PDB entry 7F0R | electron microscopy, 5.80 A resolution (low resolution: residue-level contacts below are approximate; hydrogen-bond / salt-bridge calls are withheld) | chains C and D of the 9 polymer chains in the assembly

Chain C:
Protein: DNA-directed RNA polymerase subunit beta
Organism: Pseudomonas aeruginosa (strain ATCC 15692 / DSM 22644 / CIP 104116 / JCM 14847 / LMG 12228 / 1C / PRS 101 / PAO1)
Notes: EC 2.7.7.6
UniProtKB: Q51561 (RPOB_PSEAE); numbering as in UniProt (aligned over 1-1357)
Sequence (1359 residues; numbered -1 to 1357; the number before each row is that of its first residue; numbers below 1 keep their minus sign (Met-1 is residue -1)):
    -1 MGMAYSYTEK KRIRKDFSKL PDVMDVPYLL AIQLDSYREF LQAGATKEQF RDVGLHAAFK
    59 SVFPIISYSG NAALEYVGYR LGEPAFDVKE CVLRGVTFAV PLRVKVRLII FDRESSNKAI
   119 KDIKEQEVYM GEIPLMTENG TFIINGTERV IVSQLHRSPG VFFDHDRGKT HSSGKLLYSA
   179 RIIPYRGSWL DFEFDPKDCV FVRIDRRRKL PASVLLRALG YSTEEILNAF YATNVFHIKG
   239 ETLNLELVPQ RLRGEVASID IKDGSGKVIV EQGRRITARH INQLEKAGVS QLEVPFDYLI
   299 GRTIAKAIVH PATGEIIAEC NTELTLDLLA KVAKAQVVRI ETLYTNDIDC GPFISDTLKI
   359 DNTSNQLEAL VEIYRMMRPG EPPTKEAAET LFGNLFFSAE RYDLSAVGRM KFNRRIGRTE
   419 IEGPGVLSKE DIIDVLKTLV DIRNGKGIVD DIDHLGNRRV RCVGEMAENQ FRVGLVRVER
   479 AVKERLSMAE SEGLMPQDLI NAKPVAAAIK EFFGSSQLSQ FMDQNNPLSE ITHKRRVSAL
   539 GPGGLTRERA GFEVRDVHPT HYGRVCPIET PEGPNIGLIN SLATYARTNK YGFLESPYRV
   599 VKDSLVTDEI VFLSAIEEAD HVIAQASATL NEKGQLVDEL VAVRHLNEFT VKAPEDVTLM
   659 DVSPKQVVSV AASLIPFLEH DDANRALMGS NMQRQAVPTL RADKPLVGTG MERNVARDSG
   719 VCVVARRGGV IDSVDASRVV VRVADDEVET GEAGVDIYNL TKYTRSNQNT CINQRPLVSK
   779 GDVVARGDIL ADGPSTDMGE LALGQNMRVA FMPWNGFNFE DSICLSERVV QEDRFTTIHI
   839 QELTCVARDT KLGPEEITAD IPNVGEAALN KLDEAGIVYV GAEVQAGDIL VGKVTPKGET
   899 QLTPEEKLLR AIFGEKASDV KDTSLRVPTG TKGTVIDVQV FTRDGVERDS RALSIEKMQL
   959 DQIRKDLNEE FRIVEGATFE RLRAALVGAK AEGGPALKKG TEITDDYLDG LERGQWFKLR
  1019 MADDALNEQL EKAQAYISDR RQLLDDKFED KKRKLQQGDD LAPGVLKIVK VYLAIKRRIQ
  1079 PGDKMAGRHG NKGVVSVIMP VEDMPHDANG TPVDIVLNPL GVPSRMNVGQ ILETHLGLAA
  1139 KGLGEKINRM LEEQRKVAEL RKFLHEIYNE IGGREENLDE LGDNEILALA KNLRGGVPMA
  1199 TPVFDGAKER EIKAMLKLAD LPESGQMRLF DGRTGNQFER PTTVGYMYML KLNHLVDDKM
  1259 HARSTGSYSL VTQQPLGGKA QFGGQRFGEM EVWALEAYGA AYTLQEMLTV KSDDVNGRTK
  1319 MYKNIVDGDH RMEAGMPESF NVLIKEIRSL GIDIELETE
Unresolved in the structure: -1 to 2, 990-1019, 1357
Sequence notes: initiating methionine (-1); expression tag (0)

Chain D:
Protein: DNA-directed RNA polymerase subunit beta'
Organism: Pseudomonas aeruginosa (strain ATCC 15692 / DSM 22644 / CIP 104116 / JCM 14847 / LMG 12228 / 1C / PRS 101 / PAO1)
Notes: EC 2.7.7.6
UniProtKB: Q9HWC9 (RPOC_PSEAE); residues 2-1399 here = UniProt positions 2-1399
Sequence (1412 residues; row label = number of the first residue in the row; numbering starts at 0):
     0 MLKDLLNLLK NQGQIEEFDA IRIGLASPEM IRSWSFGEVK KPETINYRTF KPERDGLFCA
    60 KIFGPVKDYE CLCGKYKRLK HRGVICEKCG VEVALAKVRR ERMGHIELAS PVAHIWFLKS
   120 LPSRIGLLLD MTLRDIERVL YFESYVVIDP GMTTLEKGQL LNDEQYFEAL EEFGDDFDAR
   180 MGAEAVHELL NAIDLEHEIG RLREEIPQTN SETKIKKLSK RLKLMEAFQG SGNKPEWMVL
   240 TVLPVLPPDL RPLVPLDGGR FATSDLNDLY RRVINRNNRL KRLLDLAAPD IIVRNEKRML
   300 QEAVDALLDN GRRGRAITGS NKRPLKSLAD MIKGKQGRFR QNLLGKRVDY SGRSVITVGP
   360 TLRLHQCGLP KKMALELFKP FIFGKLEGRG MATTIKAAKK MVERELPEVW DVLAEVIREH
   420 PVLLNRAPTL HRLGIQAFEP VLIEGKAIQL HPLVCAAYNA DFDGDQMAVH VPLTLEAQLE
   480 ARALMMSTNN ILSPANGEPI IVPSQDVVMG LYYMTREAIN AKGEGMAFAD LQEVDRAYRS
   540 GQASLHARVK VRINEKIKGE DGQLTANTRI VDTTVGRALL FQVVPAGLPF DVVNQSMKKK
   600 AISKLINHCY RVVGLKDTVI FADQLMYTGF AYSTISGVSI GVNDFVIPDE KARIINAATD
   660 EVKEIESQYA SGLVTQGEKY NKVIDLWSKA NDEVSKAMMA NLSKEKVVDR EGKEVDQESF
   720 NSMYMMADSG ARGSAAQIRQ LAGMRGLMAK PDGSIIETPI TANFREGLNV LQYFISTHGA
   780 RKGLADTALK TANSGYLTRR LVDVAQDLVV TEIDCGTEHG LLMSPHIEGG DVVEPLGERV
   840 LGRVIARDVF KPGSDEVIVP AGTLIDEKWV DFLEVMSVDE VVVRSPITCE TRHGICAMCY
   900 GRDLARGHRV NIGEAVGVIA AQSIGEPGTQ LTMRTFHIGG AASRTSAADN VQVKNGGTIR
   960 LHNLKHVVRA DGALVAVSRS GELAVADDFG RERERYKLPY GAVISVKEGD KVDPGAIVAK
  1020 WDPHTHPIVT EVDGTVAFVG MEEGITVKRQ TDELTGLTNI EVMDPKDRPA AGKDIRPAVK
  1080 LIDAAGKDLL LPGTDVPAQY FLPANALVNL TDGAKVSIGD VVARIPQETS KTRDITGGLP
  1140 RVADLFEARR PKEPSILAEI SGTISFGKET KGKRRLVITP NDGSDPYEEL IPKWRHLNVF
  1200 EGEQVNRGEV ISDGPSNPHD ILRLLGVSSL AKYIVNEIQD VYRLQGVKIN DKHIETILRQ
  1260 MLRKVEVSES GDSSFIKGDQ VELTQVLEEN EQLGTEDKFP AKYERVLLGI TKASLSTESF
  1320 ISAASFQETT RVLTEAAVTG KRDFLRGLKE NVVVGRLIPA GTGLAYHSER KRQRDLGKPQ
  1380 RVSASEAEAA LTEALNSSGN GSGSWSHPQF EK
Unresolved in the structure: 0-15, 932-945, 1127-1134, 1377-1411
Sequence notes: initiating methionine (0); expression tag (1, 1400-1411)
Swiss-Prot annotation at these positions:
  - binding site (Zn(2+)): Cys70, Cys72, Cys85, Cys88, Cys814, Cys888, Cys895, Cys898
  - binding site (Mg(2+)): Asp460, Asp462, Asp464
Bound ions: Zn2+ site 1: Cys70, Cys72, Cys85; Mg2+ near Asp464 (its only coordinating residue here); Zn2+ site 2 near Cys898 (its only coordinating residue here)

Interface between chain C and chain D:
Pairs across the interface - 313 pairs, chain C then chain D:
  Lys167(C) - Lys1151(D)
  Gly549(C) - Leu788(D)
  Phe550(C) - Leu788(D)
  Arg553(C) - Ala787(D)
  Arg553(C) - Leu788(D)
  Asp554(C) - Pro750(D)
  Val555(C) - His777(D)
  Val555(C) - Arg780(D)
  His556(C) - His777(D)
  Pro557(C) - Phe773(D)
  Pro557(C) - His777(D)
  His559(C) - Phe773(D)
  Tyr560(C) - Val769(D)
  Tyr560(C) - Leu770(D)
  Tyr560(C) - Phe773(D)
  Pro565(C) - Arg780(D)
  Ile566(C) - Thr776(D)
  Ile574(C) - Leu783(D)
  Ile574(C) - Ala787(D)
  Gly575(C) - Arg780(D)
  Gln623(C) - Val769(D)
  Gln623(C) - Leu770(D)
  Ala640(C) - Leu770(D)
  Glu646(C) - Ile755(D)
  Phe647(C) - Ile755(D)
  Phe647(C) - Glu756(D)
  Phe647(C) - Thr757(D)
  Phe647(C) - Leu770(D)
  Phe647(C) - Phe773(D)
  Phe647(C) - Ile774(D)
  Thr648(C) - Glu756(D)
  Thr648(C) - Thr757(D)
  Val649(C) - Glu665(D)
  Pro662(C) - Val769(D)
  Leu676(C) - Tyr772(D)
  Glu677(C) - Phe763(D)
  Glu677(C) - Gly766(D)
  Glu677(C) - Leu767(D)
  His678(C) - Phe763(D)
  His678(C) - Arg764(D)
  His678(C) - Glu765(D)
  His678(C) - Gly766(D)
  Asp679(C) - Phe763(D)
  Asp679(C) - Tyr772(D)
  Asp680(C) - Phe763(D)
  Asp680(C) - Tyr772(D)
  Ala681(C) - Tyr772(D)
  Ala681(C) - Thr776(D)
  Ala681(C) - Ala779(D)
  Asn682(C) - Ala779(D)
  Asn682(C) - Leu783(D)
  Leu685(C) - Leu783(D)
  Phe809(C) - Val637(D)
  Phe809(C) - Ser638(D)
  Met810(C) - Ser635(D)
  Met810(C) - Gly636(D)
  Met810(C) - Val637(D)
  Pro811(C) - Asp505(D)
  Pro811(C) - Met508(D)
  Pro811(C) - Ser632(D)
  Pro811(C) - Thr633(D)
  Trp812(C) - Thr633(D)
  Asn813(C) - Pro359(D)
  Asn813(C) - Phe629(D)
  Asn813(C) - Ala630(D)
  Asn813(C) - Thr633(D)
  Gly814(C) - Pro359(D)
  Gly814(C) - Asp505(D)
  Gly814(C) - Phe629(D)
  Phe815(C) - Val357(D)
  Phe815(C) - Pro359(D)
  Phe817(C) - Pro451(D)
  Phe817(C) - Leu452(D)
  Phe817(C) - Cys454(D)
  Phe817(C) - Ser503(D)
  Phe817(C) - Gln504(D)
  Phe817(C) - Asp505(D)
  Phe817(C) - Phe629(D)
  Glu818(C) - Gln504(D)
  Asp819(C) - Asp460(D)
  Asp819(C) - Phe461(D)
  Asp819(C) - Asp462(D)
  Ser820(C) - Val357(D)
  Ser820(C) - Phe461(D)
  Arg846(C) - Asp256(D)
  Arg846(C) - Gly257(D)
  Lys849(C) - Phe49(D)
  Lys849(C) - Gly258(D)
  Gly928(C) - Lys445(D)
  Gly1062(C) - Gly257(D)
  Gln1078(C) - Lys445(D)
  Gln1078(C) - Ala446(D)
  Pro1079(C) - Ala446(D)
  Gly1080(C) - Val354(D)
  Gly1080(C) - Ala446(D)
  Lys1082(C) - Asp462(D)
  Lys1082(C) - Gly463(D)
  Lys1090(C) - Phe461(D)
  Lys1090(C) - Asp462(D)
  Gly1091(C) - Phe461(D)
  Val1092(C) - Ile355(D)
  Val1092(C) - Thr356(D)
  Val1092(C) - Phe461(D)
  Val1092(C) - Gly463(D)
  Val1093(C) - Thr356(D)
  Ser1094(C) - Thr356(D)
  Ser1094(C) - Val357(D)
  Val1095(C) - Gln448(D)
  Asn1116(C) - Gln504(D)
  Pro1117(C) - Met725(D)
  Leu1118(C) - Gln504(D)
  Leu1118(C) - Arg731(D)
  Val1120(C) - Ile639(D)
  Val1120(C) - Phe644(D)
  Val1120(C) - Leu740(D)
  Pro1121(C) - Met725(D)
  Pro1121(C) - Gln736(D)
  Ser1122(C) - Arg731(D)
  Ser1122(C) - Gln736(D)
  Met1124(C) - Gln739(D)
  Met1124(C) - Phe763(D)
  Val1126(C) - Phe644(D)
  Val1126(C) - Leu740(D)
  Val1126(C) - Phe763(D)
  Ile1129(C) - Ile639(D)
  Ile1129(C) - Gly640(D)
  Ile1129(C) - Phe644(D)
  His1133(C) - Val641(D)
  Phe1202(C) - Leu767(D)
  Phe1202(C) - Asn768(D)
  Phe1202(C) - Val769(D)
  Phe1202(C) - Tyr772(D)
  Lys1206(C) - Glu765(D)
  Glu1207(C) - Val641(D)
  Glu1207(C) - Arg764(D)
  Lys1211(C) - Val641(D)
  Ser1222(C) - Val641(D)
  Ser1222(C) - Asn642(D)
  Gln1224(C) - Asn642(D)
  Asp1229(C) - Ile634(D)
  Thr1232(C) - Ile634(D)
  Asn1234(C) - Tyr537(D)
  Asn1234(C) - Arg538(D)
  Phe1236(C) - Ile634(D)
  Glu1237(C) - Tyr512(D)
  Glu1237(C) - Lys521(D)
  Glu1237(C) - Ser543(D)
  Arg1238(C) - Tyr512(D)
  Arg1238(C) - Gly636(D)
  Arg1238(C) - Val637(D)
  Arg1238(C) - Phe719(D)
  Arg1238(C) - Asn720(D)
  Arg1238(C) - Ser721(D)
  Pro1239(C) - Gly636(D)
  Thr1240(C) - Gly636(D)
  Thr1241(C) - Ser638(D)
  His1252(C) - Gly463(D)
  Val1254(C) - Val354(D)
  Val1254(C) - Lys445(D)
  Asp1255(C) - Lys445(D)
  Lys1257(C) - Arg352(D)
  Lys1257(C) - Gln465(D)
  Met1258(C) - Arg352(D)
  Met1258(C) - Ser353(D)
  Met1258(C) - Lys445(D)
  His1259(C) - Ser350(D)
  His1259(C) - Gly351(D)
  His1259(C) - Arg352(D)
  Ala1260(C) - Glu375(D)
  Arg1261(C) - Asp348(D)
  Arg1261(C) - Tyr349(D)
  Arg1261(C) - Ser350(D)
  Arg1261(C) - Glu375(D)
  Ser1262(C) - Asp348(D)
  Ser1262(C) - Tyr349(D)
  Ser1262(C) - Glu375(D)
  Ser1262(C) - Lys378(D)
  Thr1263(C) - Asp348(D)
  Thr1263(C) - Tyr349(D)
  Gly1264(C) - Asp348(D)
  Ser1267(C) - Arg99(D)
  Leu1268(C) - Arg99(D)
  Leu1268(C) - Asp248(D)
  Leu1268(C) - Leu249(D)
  Leu1268(C) - Pro251(D)
  Val1269(C) - Leu249(D)
  Thr1270(C) - Arg99(D)
  Gln1271(C) - Arg99(D)
  Gln1272(C) - Gly344(D)
  Gln1272(C) - Lys345(D)
  Pro1273(C) - Arg346(D)
  Pro1273(C) - Asp348(D)
  Leu1274(C) - Arg346(D)
  Gly1275(C) - Arg346(D)
  Gly1282(C) - Val347(D)
  Gln1283(C) - Lys345(D)
  Gln1283(C) - Arg346(D)
  Gln1283(C) - Val347(D)
  Gln1283(C) - Ser350(D)
  Gln1283(C) - Ala467(D)
  Gln1283(C) - His469(D)
  Arg1284(C) - Leu343(D)
  Arg1284(C) - Lys345(D)
  Phe1285(C) - Lys345(D)
  Phe1285(C) - Val347(D)
  Phe1285(C) - His469(D)
  Glu1287(C) - Leu342(D)
  Met1288(C) - Thr428(D)
  Met1288(C) - Arg798(D)
  Glu1289(C) - Asn424(D)
  Glu1289(C) - Thr428(D)
  Trp1291(C) - Val801(D)
  Trp1291(C) - Gln805(D)
  Trp1291(C) - Val917(D)
  Ala1292(C) - His430(D)
  Ala1292(C) - Arg431(D)
  Ala1292(C) - Met484(D)
  Glu1294(C) - Ala914(D)
  Glu1294(C) - Val917(D)
  Glu1294(C) - Leu1347(D)
  Ala1295(C) - Arg431(D)
  Ala1295(C) - Ala914(D)
  Ala1295(C) - Val917(D)
  Ala1295(C) - Ile918(D)
  Tyr1296(C) - Leu483(D)
  Gly1297(C) - Gly912(D)
  Gly1297(C) - Glu913(D)
  Gly1297(C) - Gly1360(D)
  Ala1298(C) - Leu483(D)
  Ala1298(C) - Ala1359(D)
  Ala1298(C) - Gly1360(D)
  Ala1298(C) - Thr1361(D)
  Ala1299(C) - Ile1357(D)
  Ala1299(C) - Ala1359(D)
  Ala1299(C) - Gly1360(D)
  Ala1299(C) - Thr1361(D)
  Ala1299(C) - Gly1362(D)
  Tyr1300(C) - Glu475(D)
  Tyr1300(C) - Glu479(D)
  Tyr1300(C) - Leu1356(D)
  Tyr1300(C) - Thr1361(D)
  Thr1301(C) - Glu479(D)
  Leu1302(C) - Ile1357(D)
  Gln1303(C) - Gly1354(D)
  Gln1303(C) - Arg1355(D)
  Gln1303(C) - Leu1356(D)
  Glu1304(C) - Thr473(D)
  Leu1306(C) - Val1351(D)
  Leu1306(C) - Gly1354(D)
  Thr1307(C) - Gly1354(D)
  Lys1309(C) - Val347(D)
  Lys1309(C) - Asp348(D)
  Lys1309(C) - Tyr349(D)
  Lys1309(C) - Val470(D)
  Lys1309(C) - Pro471(D)
  Asp1311(C) - Lys345(D)
  Val1313(C) - Lys96(D)
  Met1319(C) - Leu472(D)
  Tyr1320(C) - Ile394(D)
  Ile1323(C) - Leu472(D)
  Val1324(C) - Glu386(D)
  His1328(C) - Thr473(D)
  Met1330(C) - Thr473(D)
  Ala1332(C) - Tyr1365(D)
  Met1334(C) - Phe17(D)
  Pro1335(C) - Phe17(D)
  Pro1335(C) - Val1353(D)
  Glu1336(C) - Arg99(D)
  Ser1337(C) - Val1352(D)
  Ser1337(C) - Val1353(D)
  Phe1338(C) - Ile20(D)
  Phe1338(C) - Val1353(D)
  Asn1339(C) - Arg99(D)
  Asn1339(C) - Glu100(D)
  Leu1341(C) - Ile1320(D)
  Lys1343(C) - Arg98(D)
  Lys1343(C) - Arg99(D)
  Lys1343(C) - Glu100(D)
  Lys1343(C) - Arg101(D)
  Lys1343(C) - Met102(D)
  Lys1343(C) - Pro246(D)
  Glu1344(C) - Met330(D)
  Glu1344(C) - Ile331(D)
  Ile1345(C) - Leu1332(D)
  Arg1346(C) - Trp33(D)
  Arg1346(C) - Pro243(D)
  Ser1347(C) - Met102(D)
  Ser1347(C) - Pro243(D)
  Ser1347(C) - Tyr269(D)
  Leu1348(C) - Trp115(D)
  Gly1349(C) - Ala25(D)
  Gly1349(C) - Ile30(D)
  Ile1350(C) - Ile22(D)
  Ile1350(C) - Gly23(D)
  Ile1350(C) - Ala25(D)
  Ile1350(C) - Trp33(D)
  Ile1350(C) - Ala1336(D)
  Asp1351(C) - Arg21(D)
  Asp1351(C) - Ile22(D)
  Asp1351(C) - Gly23(D)
  Asp1351(C) - Leu24(D)
  Asp1351(C) - Ala25(D)
  Asp1351(C) - Met29(D)
  Asp1351(C) - Trp33(D)
  Ile1352(C) - Arg21(D)
  Ile1352(C) - Ile22(D)
  Glu1353(C) - Ala19(D)
  Glu1353(C) - Arg21(D)
  Leu1354(C) - Asp18(D)
  Glu1355(C) - Asp18(D)
  Glu1355(C) - Ala19(D)
  Glu1355(C) - Arg1341(D)
  Thr1356(C) - Asp18(D)
Other interface residues (no listed pair), chain C (172 interface residues in all): Ser170, Val563, Gly571, Asn578, Val641, Asp659, Val665, Ala684, Val844, Asp847, Glu897, Gln899, Leu1130, Tyr1266, Val1290, Met1305, Val1308, Ser1310, Gly1333, Val1340
Other interface residues (no listed pair), chain D (183 interface residues in all): Glu16, Lys66, Glu69, Lys76, His113, Leu242, Arg250, Leu327, Met372, Leu376, Pro379, Phe382, Ala426, Ile434, Gly444, Ala476, Ala482, Gly540, Ala542, Gly732, Asn762, Lys781, Ala784, Asp785, Asp802, Arg1373

In short:
Chain C and chain D form an interface of 172 and 183 residues respectively. Cys70(D), Cys72(D) and Cys85(D)
form the Zn2+ site 1. From UniProt: 8 Zn2+-binding residues and 3 Mg2+-binding residues on chain D.
Chain C is DNA-directed RNA polymerase subunit beta and chain D is DNA-directed RNA polymerase subunit beta',
both from Pseudomonas aeruginosa (strain ATCC 15692 / DSM 22644 / CIP 104116 / JCM 14847 / LMG 12228 / 1C /
PRS 101 / PAO1); the structure, Cryo-EM structure of Pseudomonas aeruginosa SutA transcription activation
complex, was determined by electron microscopy (same publication as 7VF9, 7XL3 and 7XL4).
